5EJK - chains A and J of the 16 polymer chains in the assembly; structure by X-ray diffraction, 3.80 A resolution.

== Chain A ==
Name: Gag-Pro-Pol polyprotein
Organism: Rous sarcoma virus (strain Prague C)
Notes: EC 3.4.23.-, 2.7.7.49, 2.7.7.7, 3.1.26.4, 2.7.7.-, 3.1.-.-
UniProt: P03354 (POL_RSVP); residues 1-270 here correspond to UniProt positions 1281-1550 (UniProt number = residue number + 1280)
Chain sequence (270 residues; each row starts with the number of its first residue):
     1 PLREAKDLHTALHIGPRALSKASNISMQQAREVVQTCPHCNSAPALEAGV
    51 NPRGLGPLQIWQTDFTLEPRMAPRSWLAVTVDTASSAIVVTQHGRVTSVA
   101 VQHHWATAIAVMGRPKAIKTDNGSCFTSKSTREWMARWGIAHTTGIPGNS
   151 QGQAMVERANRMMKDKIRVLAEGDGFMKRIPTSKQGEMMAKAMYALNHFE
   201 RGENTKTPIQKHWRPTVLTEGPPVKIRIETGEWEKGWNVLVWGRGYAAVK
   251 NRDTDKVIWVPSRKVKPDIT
Not modelled in the structure: 270
Differences from the reference sequence: engineered mutation Ser-23 (Cys1303 in P03354), Mse-112 (Leu1392 in P03354), Mse-135 (Leu1415 in P03354), Mse-162 (Leu1442 in P03354), Mse-163 (Leu1443 in P03354), Mse-188 (Leu1468 in P03354), Mse-189 (Leu1469 in P03354); conflict Lys-166 (Arg1446 in P03354)
Modified positions: Mse-27, Mse-71, Mse-155, Mse-177, Mse-193 (selenomethionine; parent Met); Mse-112, Mse-135, Mse-162, Mse-163, Mse-188, Mse-189 (selenomethionine)
Bound ions: Zn2+: His-9, His-13, Cys-37, Cys-40
UniProt features mapped onto this chain:
  - DNA-binding region: Pro-222 to Thr-270 (Integrase-type)
  - region: Asp-268 to Thr-270 (Involved in homooctamerization)
  - binding site (Zn(2+)): His-9, His-13, Cys-37, Cys-40
  - binding site (Mg(2+)): Asp-64, Asp-121, Glu-157
Reported in the primary citation:
  - catalytic residues: Asp-64, Asp-121, Glu-157
  - binding site for RSV Integrase: Thr-66, Arg-158, Arg-161, Lys-164, Glu-229
  - conformationally variable residues (order/disorder transition): Ser-150
  - binding site for RSV Integrase: Arg-17, Arg-31, Ser-124, Arg-227, Glu-229, Lys-266
  - mutagenesis - F199K: abolished catalytic activity on concerted integration (citing earlier work)
  - binding site for the 22-nt DNA strand: Arg-17, Arg-244, Arg-263
  - binding site for the 22-nt DNA strand (chain J): Arg-31, Arg-227, Trp-259, Arg-263
  - mutagenesis - R244A, R244C: decreased catalytic activity (citing earlier work)
  - contacts within the chain: Arg-227/Trp-233, Trp-233/Lys-266
  - mutagenesis - W233A, W233E: abolished binding to viral DNA LTR sequence (citing earlier work)
  - self-association interface (contacts with another copy of this molecule): Phe-199
  - mutagenesis - C23S/L112M/L135M/L162M/L163M/L188M/L189M: unchanged catalytic activity

== Chain J ==
Molecule: 22-nt DNA strand
Sequence (22 nucleotides; each row starts with the number of its first residue):
     1 AATGTTGTCTTATGCAATACTC

== How chain A and chain J interact ==
Pairs across the interface (8; chain A residue first):
  Arg-31(A) / DT11(J)  base contact
  Gln-35(A) / DT10(J)  hydrogen bond to the phosphate
  Ser-42(A) / DC9(J)  hydrogen bond to the phosphate
  Ala-43(A) / DT10(J)  phosphate contact
  Pro-44(A) / DC9(J)  phosphate contact
  Pro-44(A) / DT10(J)  phosphate contact
  Arg-227(A) / DT11(J)  hydrogen bond to the phosphate
  Arg-227(A) / DA12(J)  salt bridge to the phosphate
Interface residues without a listed pair, chain A (7 interface residues in all): Val-34

== In short ==
7 residues of chain A face 4 of chain J across their interface; the contacts include 3 hydrogen bonds and 1
salt bridge. Polar pairs include Gln-35(A)/DT10(J), Ser-42(A)/DC9(J) and Arg-227(A)/DT11(J). The paper reports
catalytic residues Asp-64(A), Asp-121(A) and Glu-157(A); R244A and R244C of chain A reduce catalytic activity;
6 substitutions were tested in all.
Here chain A is Gag-Pro-Pol polyprotein (Rous sarcoma virus (strain Prague C)) and chain J is a 22-nt DNA
strand. Entry 5EJK (Crystal structure of the Rous sarcoma virus intasome) was determined by X-ray diffraction.
